Entry 8FL1 (electron microscopy, 3.75 A resolution); this record covers chains A and C of the 8 polymer chains in the assembly.

# Chain A
Protein: Envelope glycoprotein gp41
From: Human immunodeficiency virus 1
Reference sequence: Q2N0S6 (Q2N0S6_9HIV1); residues 512-664 here correspond to UniProt positions 509-661 (UniProt number = residue number - 3)
Chain sequence (153 residues; row label = number of the first residue in the row):
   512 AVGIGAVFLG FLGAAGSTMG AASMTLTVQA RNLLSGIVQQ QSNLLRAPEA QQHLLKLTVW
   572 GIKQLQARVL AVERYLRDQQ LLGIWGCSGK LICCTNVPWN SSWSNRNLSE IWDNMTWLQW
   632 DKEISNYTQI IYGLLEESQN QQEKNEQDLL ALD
Not modelled in the structure: 512-517, 547-568
Cystine bridges: Cys598-Cys604
Covalently attached groups: N-acetylglucosamine (NAG) linked to Asn611, Asn618, Asn637
Differences from the reference sequence: conflict Pro559 (Ile556 in Q2N0S6), Cys605 (Thr602 in Q2N0S6)

# Chain C
Protein: Envelope glycoprotein gp120
From: Human immunodeficiency virus 1
Reference sequence: Q2N0S6 (Q2N0S6_9HIV1); the construct lacks a stretch of the UniProt sequence and is renumbered around it, so the offset changes along the chain: 31-141 = UniProt 30-140; 150-185 = UniProt 141-176; 189-309 = UniProt 188-308; 312-321 = UniProt 309-318; 2 more segments
Chain sequence (481 residues; each row starts with the number of its first residue; note: 14 numbers in that range are skipped by the numbering (no residue carries them; nothing is unmodelled there); a row labelled like 185A-185K holds insertion residues (185A, then the next letters in order)):
    31 AENLWVTVYY GVPVWKDAET TLFCASDAKA YETEKHNVWA THACVPTDPN PQEIHLENVT
    91 EEFNMWKNNM VEQMHTDIIS LWDQSLKPCV KLTPLCVTLQ CTNVTNNITD D
   150 MRGELKNCSF NMTTELRDKK QKVYSLFYRL DVVQIN
185A-185K ENQGNRSNNSN
   189 KEYRLINCNT SACTQACPKV SFEPIPIHYC APAGFAILKC KDKKFNGTGP CPSVSTVQCT
   249 HGIKPVVSTQ LLLNGSLAEE EVMIRSENIT NNAKNILVQF NTPVQINCTR PNNNTRKSIR
   309 I
   312 GPGQAFYATG
  321A D
   322 IIGDIRQAHC NVSKATWNET LGKVVKQLRK HFGNNTIIRF ANSSGGDLEV TTHSFNCGGE
   382 FFYCNTSGLF NSTWISN
   400 TSVQGSNSTG SNDSITLPCR IKQIINMWQR IGQCMYAPPI QGVIRCVSNI TGLILTRDGG
   460 STNSTTETFR PGGGDMRDNW RSELYKYKVV KIEPLGVAPT RCKRRVVGRR RRRR
Not modelled in the structure: 31-32, 185A-185K, 400-409, 506-513
Cystine bridges: Cys54-Cys74, Cys119-Cys205, Cys126-Cys196, Cys131-Cys157, Cys201-Cys433, Cys218-Cys247, Cys228-Cys239, Cys296-Cys331, Cys378-Cys445, Cys385-Cys418
Covalently attached groups: N-acetylglucosamine (NAG) linked to Asn88, Asn133, Asn137, Asn156, Asn160, Asn197, Asn234, Asn262, Asn276, Asn295, Asn301, Asn332, Asn339, Asn355, Asn363, Asn386, Asn392, Asn448
Differences from the reference sequence: conflict Cys201 (Ile200 in Q2N0S6), Asn332 (Thr330 in Q2N0S6), Cys433 (Ala430 in Q2N0S6), Cys501 (Ala498 in Q2N0S6), Arg509 (Glu506 in Q2N0S6), Arg510 (Lys507 in Q2N0S6), Arg512 (Ala509 in Q2N0S6), Arg513 (Val510 in Q2N0S6)
Reported in the primary citation:
  - post-translational modification sites: Asn156

# Interface between chain A and chain C
Disulfides between the chains: Cys605(A)-Cys501(C)
Contacting residue pairs (94):
  Leu520(A) - Ile84(C)
  Phe522(A) - Ile84(C)
  Phe522(A) - Ala224(C)  hydrophobic
  Phe522(A) - Thr244(C)
  Phe522(A) - Ile491(C)  hydrophobic
  Leu523(A) - Leu86(C)
  Leu523(A) - Ala224(C)  hydrophobic
  Leu523(A) - Ile491(C)  hydrophobic
  Ala525(A) - Pro43(C)
  Ala526(A) - Trp45(C)  hydrophobic
  Gly527(A) - Glu87(C)
  Gly527(A) - Asn88(C)
  Met530(A) - Ala497(C)  hydrophobic
  Ser534(A) - Tyr39(C)
  Leu537(A) - Tyr39(C)  hydrophobic
  Leu537(A) - Tyr40(C)
  Leu537(A) - Gly41(C)
  Leu537(A) - Val42(C)  hydrophobic
  Gln540(A) - Gly41(C)
  Asn543(A) - Gly222(C)
  Leu544(A) - Ala221(C)
  Leu544(A) - Gly222(C)  hydrogen bond (backbone-backbone)
  Leu544(A) - Pro493(C)  hydrophobic
  Leu545(A) - Ala221(C)  hydrophobic
  Ser546(A) - Ala221(C)
  Val570(A) - Gln114(C)
  Trp571(A) - Cys54(C)  hydrophobic
  Trp571(A) - Ala70(C)
  Trp571(A) - Cys74(C)
  Trp571(A) - Leu111(C)  hydrophobic
  Lys574(A) - Leu52(C)
  Lys574(A) - Asp107(C)
  Gln575(A) - Val75(C)
  Ala578(A) - Pro220(C)  hydrophobic
  Ala582(A) - Ala221(C)  hydrophobic
  Arg585(A) - Phe223(C)
  Arg585(A) - Lys490(C)
  Arg585(A) - Ile491(C)  hydrogen bond (side chain-backbone)
  Tyr586(A) - Tyr40(C)
  Asp589(A) - Tyr40(C)
  Asp589(A) - Pro493(C)
  Gln590(A) - Tyr40(C)
  Leu592(A) - Leu494(C)  hydrophobic
  Leu593(A) - Leu494(C)  hydrophobic
  Trp596(A) - Val38(C)  hydrophobic
  Trp596(A) - Arg503(C)  hydrogen bond (backbone-side chain)
  Gly597(A) - Arg503(C)  hydrogen bond (backbone-side chain)
  Cys598(A) - Arg503(C)
  Leu602(A) - Val38(C)
  Leu602(A) - Tyr39(C)
  Leu602(A) - Tyr40(C)  hydrogen bond (backbone-backbone)
  Ile603(A) - Val38(C)
  Ile603(A) - Tyr39(C)  hydrophobic
  Cys604(A) - Thr37(C)
  Cys604(A) - Val38(C)  hydrogen bond (backbone-backbone)
  Cys605(A) - Val36(C)
  Cys605(A) - Thr37(C)
  Cys605(A) - Cys501(C)  disulfide
  Cys605(A) - Lys502(C)
  Cys605(A) - Arg503(C)
  Thr606(A) - Val36(C)  hydrogen bond (backbone-backbone)
  Thr606(A) - Arg503(C)
  Asn607(A) - Lys502(C)
  Asn607(A) - Arg503(C)
  Val608(A) - Trp35(C)
  Val608(A) - Val36(C)  hydrogen bond (backbone-backbone)
  Val608(A) - Lys502(C)
  Pro609(A) - Leu34(C)
  Pro609(A) - Trp35(C)  hydrophobic
  Pro609(A) - Val36(C)
  Trp610(A) - Leu34(C)  hydrogen bond (backbone-backbone)
  Trp610(A) - Val36(C)  hydrophobic
  Trp610(A) - Pro498(C)  hydrophobic
  Leu619(A) - Leu34(C)  hydrophobic
  Leu619(A) - Pro498(C)
  Leu619(A) - Arg500(C)
  Trp623(A) - Tyr39(C)
  Trp623(A) - Ala497(C)  hydrophobic
  Trp623(A) - Pro498(C)  hydrogen bond (side chain-backbone)
  Trp623(A) - Thr499(C)
  Trp628(A) - Tyr39(C)  hydrophobic
  Trp628(A) - Val42(C)  hydrophobic
  Trp628(A) - Pro43(C)
  Trp628(A) - Val44(C)
  Trp628(A) - Ala497(C)  hydrophobic
  Leu629(A) - Trp45(C)  hydrophobic
  Trp631(A) - Val496(C)  hydrogen bond (side chain-backbone)
  Trp631(A) - Pro498(C)
  Asp632(A) - Val44(C)
  Ile635(A) - Val496(C)
  Ile642(A) - Val36(C)  hydrophobic
  Tyr643(A) - Leu494(C)
  Gln650(A) - Arg503(C)  hydrogen bond
  Gln653(A) - Arg503(C)
Interface residues without a listed pair, chain A (55 interface residues in all): Gly524, Ala533, Ala541, Thr569, Ile622, Leu646
Interface residues without a listed pair, chain C (47 interface residues in all): Thr51, Ala73, Val89, Gln103, Glu492

# Summary
55 residues of chain A face 47 of chain C across their interface; the contacts include 1 disulfide bond and 12
hydrogen bonds. Among the polar pairs are Arg585(A)-Ile491(C), Trp596(A)-Arg503(C) and Gly597(A)-Arg503(C).
Covalently linked N-acetylglucosamine: at Asn611(A), Asn618(A) and Asn637(A). The paper reports a modification
site at Asn156(C).
Chain A is Envelope glycoprotein gp41 and chain C is Envelope glycoprotein gp120, both from Human
immunodeficiency virus 1; the structure, Cryo-EM Structure of PG9RSH DU025 Fab in complex with BG505
DS-SOSIP.664, was determined by electron microscopy, deposited together with 8FK5 and 8FLW.
